PDB entry 9ARY | electron microscopy, 3.27 A resolution | chains B and C of the 5 polymer chains in the assembly

[Chain B]
Name: G subunit q (Gi2-mini-Gq chimeric)
Organism: Homo sapiens
Chain sequence (246 residues; numbered 1 to 246; the number before each row is that of its first residue):
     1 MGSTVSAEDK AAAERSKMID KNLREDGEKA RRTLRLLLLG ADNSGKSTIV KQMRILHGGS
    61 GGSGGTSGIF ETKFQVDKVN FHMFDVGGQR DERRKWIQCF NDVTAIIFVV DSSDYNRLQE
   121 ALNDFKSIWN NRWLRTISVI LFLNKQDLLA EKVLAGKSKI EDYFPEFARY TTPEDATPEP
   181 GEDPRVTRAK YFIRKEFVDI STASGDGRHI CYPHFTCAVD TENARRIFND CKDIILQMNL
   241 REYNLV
Not modelled in the structure: 1-3, 55-65

[Chain C]
Name: Guanine nucleotide-binding protein G(I)/G(S)/G(T) subunit beta-1
Organism: Homo sapiens
UniProtKB: P62873 (GBB1_HUMAN); residues 2-340 here = UniProt positions 2-340
Chain sequence (358 residues; each row starts with the number of its first residue; numbers below 1 keep their minus sign (Met-17 is residue -17)):
   -17 MHHHHHHLEV LFQGPGSSGS ELDQLRQEAE QLKNQIRDAR KACADATLSQ ITNNIDPVGR
    43 IQMRTRRTLR GHLAKIYAMH WGTDSRLLVS ASQDGKLIIW DSYTTNKVHA IPLRSSWVMT
   103 CAYAPSGNYV ACGGLDNICS IYNLKTREGN VRVSRELAGH TGYLSCCRFL DDNQIVTSSG
   163 DTTCALWDIE TGQQTTTFTG HTGDVMSLSL APDTRLFVSG ACDASAKLWD VREGMCRQTF
   223 TGHESDINAI CFFPNGNAFA TGSDDATCRL FDLRADQELM TYSHDNIICG ITSVSFSKSG
   283 RLLLAGYDDF NCNVWDALKA DRAGVLAGHD NRVSCLGVTD DGMAVATGSW DSFLKIWN
Not modelled in the structure: -17 to 2
Construct notes: expression tag (-17 to 1)

[How chain B and chain C interact]
Residue-residue contacts - 36 pairs, chain B then chain C:
  Arg15(B) with Val90(C), hydrogen bond (side chain-backbone); His91(C)
  Ser16(B) with Asn88(C); Lys89(C)
  Ile19(B) with Lys89(C)
  Asp20(B) with Lys89(C), salt bridge
  Leu23(B) with Gly53(C); Lys78(C); Lys89(C)
  Asp26(B) with Lys78(C), salt bridge
  Gly27(B) with Leu55(C)
  Ser67(B) with Asn119(C)
  Gly68(B) with Leu117(C); Asn119(C)
  Ile69(B) with Trp99(C)
  Phe84(B) with Trp99(C), hydrophobic
  Gln89(B) with Leu117(C); Tyr145(C)
  Arg90(B) with Thr164(C); Asp186(C)
  Lys95(B) with Tyr145(C); Met188(C); Asp228(C), salt bridge; Asn230(C), hydrogen bond
  Trp96(B) with Leu117(C), hydrophobic
  Gln98(B) with Arg314(C); Trp332(C)
  Cys99(B) with Lys57(C); Tyr59(C)
  Phe100(B) with Trp99(C), hydrophobic
  Asn101(B) with Lys57(C), hydrogen bond; Trp332(C)
  Asp102(B) with Lys57(C), salt bridge; Gln75(C)
  Trp133(B) with Asp290(C); Arg314(C)
Other interface residues (no listed pair), chain B (25 interface residues in all): Asp9, Ala13, Arg35, Gly88
Other interface residues (no listed pair), chain C (28 interface residues in all): Ile80, Thr86, Ala92, Thr143, Gly185, Cys204

[Summary]
25 residues of chain B face 28 of chain C across their interface, with 3 hydrogen bonds and 4 salt bridges.
Among the polar pairs are Asp20(B)-Lys89(C), Asp26(B)-Lys78(C) and Lys95(B)-Asp228(C).
Here chain B is G subunit q (Gi2-mini-Gq chimeric) and chain C is Guanine nucleotide-binding protein
G(I)/G(S)/G(T) subunit beta-1, both from Homo sapiens. Entry 9ARY (Global reconstruction 5-HT2AR bound to 5-HT
in complex with a mini-Gq protein and scFv16 obtained by ...) was determined by electron microscopy (same
publication as 9AS0, 9AS2, 9AS4, 9AS6, 9AS8 and 9ASA).
